Entry 8EGR (electron microscopy, 3.58 A resolution); this record covers chains E and F of the 24 polymer chains in the assembly.

Chain E (and F):
Name: gp15, receptor-binding protein, tail fiber
From: Staphylococcus phage Andhra
Notes: chain F of this document is another copy of the same molecule, construct and numbering; everything in this record applies to it too
UniProt: A0A1S6L1H3 (A0A1S6L1H3_9CAUD); residue numbers follow UniProt; this construct covers 1-609
Sequence (609 residues; each row starts with the number of its first residue):
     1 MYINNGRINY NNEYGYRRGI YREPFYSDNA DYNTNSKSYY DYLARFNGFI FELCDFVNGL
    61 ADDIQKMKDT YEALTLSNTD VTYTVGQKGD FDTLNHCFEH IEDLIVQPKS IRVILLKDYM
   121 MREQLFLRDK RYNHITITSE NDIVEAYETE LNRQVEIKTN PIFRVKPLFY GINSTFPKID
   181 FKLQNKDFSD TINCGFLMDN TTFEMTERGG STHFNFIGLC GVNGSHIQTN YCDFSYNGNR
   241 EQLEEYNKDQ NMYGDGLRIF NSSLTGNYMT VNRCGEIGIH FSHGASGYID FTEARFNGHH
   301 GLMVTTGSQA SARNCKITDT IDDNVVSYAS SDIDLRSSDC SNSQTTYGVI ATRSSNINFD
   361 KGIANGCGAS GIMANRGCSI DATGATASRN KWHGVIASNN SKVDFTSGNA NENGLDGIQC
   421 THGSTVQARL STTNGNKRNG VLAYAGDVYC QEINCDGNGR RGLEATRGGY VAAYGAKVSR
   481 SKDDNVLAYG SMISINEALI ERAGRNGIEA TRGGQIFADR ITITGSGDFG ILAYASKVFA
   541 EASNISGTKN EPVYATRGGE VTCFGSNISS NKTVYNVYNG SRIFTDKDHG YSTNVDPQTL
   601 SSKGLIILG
Unresolved in the structure: 1-9 (chain F: fully traced)

Chain E / chain F interface:
Residue-residue contacts - 143 pairs, chain E then chain F:
  Arg22(E) - Ser36(F)  hydrogen bond
  Phe25(E) - Lys37(F)
  Ser27(E) - Lys37(F)
  Ala30(E) - Ala44(F)
  Asp31(E) - Ala44(F)  hydrogen bond (backbone-backbone)
  Asp31(E) - Asn47(F)
  Asp31(E) - Gly48(F)
  Tyr32(E) - Tyr40(F)  hydrogen bond (backbone-side chain)
  Tyr32(E) - Asp41(F)  hydrogen bond
  Tyr32(E) - Ala44(F)  hydrophobic
  Thr34(E) - Tyr40(F)
  Thr34(E) - Asn47(F)
  Tyr39(E) - Tyr39(F)  hydrophobic
  Tyr39(E) - Tyr40(F)
  Tyr39(E) - Leu43(F)  hydrophobic
  Tyr42(E) - Leu43(F)  hydrophobic
  Tyr42(E) - Phe46(F)
  Tyr42(E) - Asn47(F)  hydrogen bond
  Phe46(E) - Phe46(F)  hydrophobic
  Phe46(E) - Ile50(F)  hydrophobic
  Phe49(E) - Ile50(F)  hydrophobic
  Phe49(E) - Cys54(F)  hydrophobic
  Leu53(E) - Leu53(F)  hydrophobic
  Phe56(E) - Val57(F)  hydrophobic
  Phe56(E) - Ala61(F)  hydrophobic
  Leu60(E) - Ala61(F)
  Asp63(E) - Ile64(F)
  Asp63(E) - Lys68(F)  salt bridge
  Ile64(E) - Ile64(F)  hydrophobic
  Met67(E) - Met67(F)  hydrophobic
  Met67(E) - Lys68(F)
  Tyr71(E) - Lys68(F)
  Tyr71(E) - Tyr71(F)  hydrophobic
  Glu72(E) - Tyr71(F)  hydrogen bond (backbone-side chain)
  Leu74(E) - Leu74(F)  hydrophobic
  Leu76(E) - Leu74(F)  hydrophobic
  Glu102(E) - Asn78(F)
  Glu102(E) - Lys109(F)
  Asp103(E) - Asn78(F)  hydrogen bond (backbone-side chain)
  Ile105(E) - Leu74(F)
  Ile105(E) - Ser77(F)
  Ile105(E) - Val106(F)
  Asp129(E) - Asn133(F)
  Arg131(E) - Arg131(F)  hydrogen bond (side chain-backbone)
  Arg131(E) - Asn133(F)
  Arg131(E) - His134(F)  hydrogen bond
  Lys158(E) - Tyr231(F)
  Thr159(E) - Asn267(F)
  Thr159(E) - Tyr268(F)
  Thr159(E) - Tyr288(F)
  Asn160(E) - Asn267(F)
  Asn160(E) - Tyr288(F)
  Asn160(E) - Asp290(F)  hydrogen bond
  Asn160(E) - Phe291(F)
  Asn160(E) - Arg313(F)
  Pro161(E) - Tyr288(F)
  Asn173(E) - Asn133(F)
  Asn200(E) - Glu204(F)  hydrogen bond
  Asn200(E) - His226(F)
  Asn223(E) - His226(F)  hydrogen bond
  Asn223(E) - Gln228(F)
  Asn223(E) - Thr265(F)
  Gly224(E) - His226(F)
  Asn261(E) - Ser263(F)  hydrogen bond
  Asn261(E) - Leu264(F)  hydrogen bond (side chain-backbone)
  Asn261(E) - Thr265(F)
  Asn261(E) - Ser286(F)
  Asn261(E) - Tyr288(F)
  His283(E) - Tyr288(F)  hydrogen bond
  His283(E) - Ser311(F)
  His283(E) - Arg313(F)  hydrogen bond
  Gly284(E) - Ser286(F)
  Gly284(E) - Gln309(F)  hydrogen bond (backbone-side chain)
  Gly284(E) - Ser311(F)
  Thr306(E) - Ser311(F)  hydrogen bond (backbone-side chain)
  Thr306(E) - Arg313(F)  hydrogen bond
  Thr306(E) - Asp334(F)
  Gly307(E) - Gln309(F)
  Gln309(E) - Gln309(F)
  Tyr328(E) - Arg336(F)
  Ala329(E) - Asp334(F)
  Ala329(E) - Arg336(F)
  Ala329(E) - Asn358(F)
  Ser330(E) - Asp332(F)
  Ser330(E) - Ile333(F)  hydrogen bond (side chain-backbone)
  Ser330(E) - Asn358(F)
  Asp332(E) - Asp332(F)
  Arg353(E) - Asn358(F)
  Arg353(E) - Asp360(F)  salt bridge
  Arg353(E) - Asp381(F)
  Ser354(E) - Asn356(F)  hydrogen bond
  Ser354(E) - Ile357(F)
  Ser354(E) - Ser379(F)
  Arg376(E) - Asp360(F)  salt bridge
  Arg376(E) - Asp381(F)  salt bridge
  Arg376(E) - Thr383(F)  hydrogen bond
  Arg376(E) - Asp404(F)
  Gly377(E) - Ser379(F)  hydrogen bond (backbone-side chain)
  Asn399(E) - Asp404(F)
  Asn399(E) - Arg429(F)  hydrogen bond
  Asn400(E) - Lys402(F)
  Asn400(E) - Val403(F)  hydrogen bond (side chain-backbone)
  Asn400(E) - Thr425(F)  hydrogen bond
  Asn400(E) - Gln427(F)
  His422(E) - Gln427(F)
  His422(E) - Arg429(F)
  His422(E) - Gln451(F)  hydrogen bond
  Gly423(E) - Tyr449(F)
  Ala445(E) - Tyr449(F)
  Asp447(E) - Tyr449(F)  hydrogen bond
  Arg467(E) - Gln451(F)  hydrogen bond
  Arg467(E) - Tyr474(F)
  Gly468(E) - Tyr470(F)  hydrogen bond (backbone-side chain)
  Tyr489(E) - Asn496(F)
  Gly490(E) - Asn496(F)
  Met492(E) - Met492(F)  hydrophobic
  Arg512(E) - Glu497(F)  salt bridge
  Arg512(E) - Asp519(F)
  Arg512(E) - Arg520(F)
  Arg512(E) - Glu541(F)  salt bridge
  Gly513(E) - Phe517(F)
  Gly514(E) - Phe517(F)
  Gln515(E) - Gln515(F)  hydrogen bond
  Gln515(E) - Phe517(F)
  Tyr534(E) - Glu541(F)
  Lys537(E) - Phe539(F)
  Lys537(E) - Glu560(F)  salt bridge
  Arg557(E) - Glu541(F)
  Arg557(E) - Phe564(F)
  Asn579(E) - Phe564(F)
  Asn579(E) - Gly609(F)
  Gly580(E) - Phe584(F)
  Gly580(E) - Ile607(F)
  Gly580(E) - Gly609(F)  hydrogen bond (backbone-backbone)
  Arg582(E) - Glu560(F)  salt bridge
  Arg582(E) - Arg582(F)
  Arg582(E) - Phe584(F)
  Leu600(E) - Gln598(F)  hydrogen bond (backbone-side chain)
  Leu600(E) - Leu600(F)  hydrophobic
  Ser601(E) - Gln598(F)  hydrogen bond (backbone-side chain)
  Ser602(E) - Lys587(F)  hydrogen bond
  Ser602(E) - Gln598(F)
  Ser602(E) - Gly609(F)
Also at the interface, not in a pair above, chain E (91 interface residues in all): Asp28, Asn29, Asn33, Leu43, Val57, Leu104, Lys130, Ile162, Asp199, Ala285, Thr305, Ser308, Asn356, Tyr444, Gly469, Ala535, Gly558, Glu560, Leu605
Also at the interface, not in a pair above, chain F (97 interface residues in all): Thr34, Arg45, Phe51, Glu52, Leu60, Thr202, Glu207, Asn230, Ala310, Thr406, Ala472, Ser494, Lys537, Thr599, Leu605

Summary:
Chain E and chain F form an interface of 91 and 97 residues respectively; the contacts include 35 hydrogen
bonds and 8 salt bridges. Among the polar pairs are Asp63(E)-Lys68(F), Arg353(E)-Asp360(F) and
Arg376(E)-Asp360(F).
Both chains are gp15, receptor-binding protein, tail fiber (Staphylococcus phage Andhra). Entry 8EGR (Upper
tail structure of Staphylococcus phage Andhra) was determined by electron microscopy, deposited together with
8EGS, 8EGT and 8EJ5.
